Entry 2OZB (X-ray diffraction, 2.60 A resolution); this record covers chains A and B of the 3 polymer chains in the assembly.

[Chain A]
Protein: U4/U6.U5 tri-snRNP 15.5 kDa protein
Organism: Homo sapiens
UniProt: P55769 (NH2L1_HUMAN); residues 1-128 here = UniProt positions 1-128
Sequence (130 residues; numbered -1 to 128; the number before each row is that of its first residue; numbers below 1 keep their minus sign (Gly-1 is residue -1)):
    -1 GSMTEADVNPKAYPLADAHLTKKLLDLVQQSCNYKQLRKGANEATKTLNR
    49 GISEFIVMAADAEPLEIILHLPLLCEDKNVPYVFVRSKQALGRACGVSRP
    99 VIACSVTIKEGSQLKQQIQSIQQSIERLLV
Not modelled in the structure: -1 to 2
Sequence notes: cloning artifact (-1 to 0)
Bound ions: Ca2+: Asn77, Glu124

[Chain B]
Protein: U4/U6 small nuclear ribonucleoprotein Prp31
Organism: Homo sapiens
Notes: fragment: Prp31, residues 78-333
UniProt: Q8WWY3 (PRP31_HUMAN); numbering as in UniProt (aligned over 78-333)
Sequence (260 residues; row label = number of the first residue in the row):
    74 GPLGSEVMGPVEAAPEYRVIVDANNLTVEIENELNIIHKFIRDKYSKRFP
   124 ELESLVPNALDYIRTVKELGNSLDKCKNNENLQQILTNATIMVVSVTAST
   174 TQGQQLSEEELERLEEACDMALELNASKHRIYEYVESRMSFIAPNLSIII
   224 GASTAAKIMGVAGGLTNLSKMPACNIMLLGAQRKTLSGFSSTSVLPHTGY
   274 IYHSDIVQSLPPDLRRKAARLVAAKCTLAARVDSFHESTEGKVGYELKDE
   324 IERKFDKWQE
Not modelled in the structure: 74-84, 256-265
Sequence notes: cloning artifact (74-77)
UniProt features mapped onto this chain:
  - site: Cys247 (Interaction with U4 snRNA), His270 (Interaction with U4 snRNA and U4atac snRNA), Arg289 (Interaction with U4atac snRNA), Arg293 (Interaction with U4 snRNA and U4atac snRNA), Lys298 (Interaction with U4 snRNA and U4atac snRNA)
  - natural variant: His111 to Ile114 (deletion: In RP11), Ala194 (A194E: In RP11), Ala216 (A216P: In RP11)
  - mutagenesis: His270 (H270A/K: Reduces binding to the complex formed by U4 snRNA and SNU13)
Reported in the primary citation:
  - binding site for RNA comprising the 5' Stem-Loop RNA of  U4snRNA: Cys247, His270
  - specificity-determining residues: Cys247
  - mutagenesis - H270A, H270K: decreased binding to 15.5K- RNA 5'-SL complexes

[Chain A / chain B interface]
Contacting residue pairs (19; chain A residue first):
  Asn40(A) with Pro245(B); Ala246(B), hydrogen bond (side chain-backbone); Arg304(B), hydrogen bond
  Thr43(A) with Lys243(B)
  Lys44(A) with Pro245(B); Cys247(B)
  Asn47(A) with Lys243(B)
  Pro62(A) with Val305(B), hydrophobic; Val316(B), hydrophobic
  Glu64(A) with Arg304(B); Phe308(B); Glu310(B)
  Ile65(A) with Arg304(B), hydrogen bond (backbone-side chain)
  Leu67(A) with Phe308(B)
  His68(A) with Ser242(B); Lys243(B); Arg304(B); Phe308(B)
  Leu71(A) with Phe308(B), hydrophobic
Interface residues without a listed pair, chain A (13 interface residues in all): Ala39, Leu72, Asp75
Interface residues without a listed pair, chain B (13 interface residues in all): Met244, Thr300, Leu301
The authors on this interface:
  - residue pairs: Asn40(A)-Ala246(B) (backbone contact), Arg304(B)-Ile65(A), Arg304(B)-Asn40(A)

[Summary]
The chain A/chain B interface involves 13 residues from each chain, with 3 hydrogen bonds. Polar pairs include
Asn40(A)-Ala246(B), Asn40(A)-Arg304(B) and Ile65(A)-Arg304(B). The authors report a backbone contact between
Asn40(A) and Ala246(B); contacts between Arg304(B) and Ile65(A) and Arg304(B) and Asn40(A). From the paper: a
binding site for RNA comprising the 5' Stem-Loop RNA of  U4snRNA at Cys247(B) and His270(B); H270A and H270K
of chain B reduce binding to 15.5K- RNA 5'-SL complexes.
Here chain A is U4/U6.U5 tri-snRNP 15.5 kDa protein and chain B is U4/U6 small nuclear ribonucleoprotein
Prp31, both from Homo sapiens. Entry 2OZB (Structure of a human Prp31-15.5K-U4 snRNA complex) was determined
by X-ray diffraction.
